8WPF - chains A and H of the 9 polymer chains in the assembly; structure by electron microscopy, 3.00 A resolution.

# Chain A
Protein: DNA polymerase
From: Monkeypox virus
Sequence (1006 residues; numbered 1 to 1006; the number before each row is that of its first residue):
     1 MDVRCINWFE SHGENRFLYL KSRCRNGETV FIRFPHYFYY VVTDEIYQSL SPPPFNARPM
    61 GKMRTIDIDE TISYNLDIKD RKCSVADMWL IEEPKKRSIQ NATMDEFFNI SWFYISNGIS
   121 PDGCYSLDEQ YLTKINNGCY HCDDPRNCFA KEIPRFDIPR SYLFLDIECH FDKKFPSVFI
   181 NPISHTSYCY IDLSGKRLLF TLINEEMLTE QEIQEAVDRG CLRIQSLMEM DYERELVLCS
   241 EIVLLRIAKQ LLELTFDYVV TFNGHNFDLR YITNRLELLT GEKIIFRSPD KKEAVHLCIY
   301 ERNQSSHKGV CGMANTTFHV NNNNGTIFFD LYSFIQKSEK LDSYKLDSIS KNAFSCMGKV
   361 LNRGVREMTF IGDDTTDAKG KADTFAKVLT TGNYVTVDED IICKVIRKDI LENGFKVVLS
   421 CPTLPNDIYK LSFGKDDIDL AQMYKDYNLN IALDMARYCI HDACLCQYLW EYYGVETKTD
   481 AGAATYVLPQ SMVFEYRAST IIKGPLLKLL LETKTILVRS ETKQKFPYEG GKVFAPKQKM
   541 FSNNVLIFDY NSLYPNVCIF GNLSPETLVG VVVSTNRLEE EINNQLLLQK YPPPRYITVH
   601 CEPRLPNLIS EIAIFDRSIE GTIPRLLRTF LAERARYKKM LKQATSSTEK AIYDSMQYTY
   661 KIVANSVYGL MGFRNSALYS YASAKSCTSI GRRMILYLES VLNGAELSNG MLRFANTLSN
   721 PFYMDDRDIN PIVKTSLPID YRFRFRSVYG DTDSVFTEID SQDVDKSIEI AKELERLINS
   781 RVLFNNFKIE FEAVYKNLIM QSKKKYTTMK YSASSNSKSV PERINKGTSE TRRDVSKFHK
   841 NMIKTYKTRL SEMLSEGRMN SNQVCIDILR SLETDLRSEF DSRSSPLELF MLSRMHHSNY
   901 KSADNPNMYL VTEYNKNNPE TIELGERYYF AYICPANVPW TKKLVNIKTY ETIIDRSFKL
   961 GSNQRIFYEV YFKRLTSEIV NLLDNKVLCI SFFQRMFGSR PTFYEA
Ion coordination: Mg2+: Asp549, Tyr550, Asp753 (together with 2',3'-dideoxy-thymidine-5'-triphosphate)
Ligand contacts: 2',3'-dideoxy-thymidine-5'-triphosphate (D3T): Asp549, Tyr550, Asn551, Ser552, Leu553, Tyr554, Arg634, Lys638, Lys661, Ile662, Asn665, Tyr668, Thr752, Asp753

# Chain H
Molecule: Primer DNA
Sequence (35 nucleotides; row label = number of the first residue in the row):
     1 ATTTCGCGGG AGCTATGACC ATGATTACGA ATTGC
Not modelled in the structure: 1-4

# Interface between chain A and chain H
Pairs across the interface (34; chain A residue first):
  Lys340(A) with DT33(H), salt bridge to the phosphate
  Asp751(A) with DG34(H), phosphate contact; DC35(H), sugar contact
  Thr752(A) with DC35(H), sugar contact
  Lys804(A) with DG34(H), hydrogen bond to the base
  Tyr806(A) with DC35(H), hydrogen bond to the phosphate
  Lys826(A) with DG34(H), phosphate contact; DC35(H), salt bridge to the phosphate
  Gly827(A) with DT33(H), phosphate contact; DG34(H), hydrogen bond to the phosphate
  Thr831(A) with DT33(H), phosphate contact; DG34(H), phosphate contact
  Arg832(A) with DA31(H), base contact; DT32(H), hydrogen bond to the base; DT33(H), phosphate contact
  Arg833(A) with DT32(H), hydrogen bond to the phosphate; DT33(H), salt bridge to the phosphate
  Asp834(A) with DT32(H), sugar contact
  Ser893(A) with DT32(H), phosphate contact
  Arg894(A) with DA31(H), phosphate contact; DT32(H), phosphate contact
  Met895(A) with DT32(H), phosphate contact
  His897(A) with DA31(H), salt bridge to the phosphate
  Asn899(A) with DA30(H), phosphate contact
  Tyr900(A) with DA30(H), phosphate contact; DA31(H), hydrogen bond to the phosphate
  Lys901(A) with DG29(H), salt bridge to the phosphate; DA30(H), hydrogen bond to the phosphate
  Asn905(A) with DA30(H), sugar contact
  Asn907(A) with DA30(H), hydrogen bond to the phosphate; DA31(H), hydrogen bond to the phosphate
  Arg927(A) with DT32(H), salt bridge to the phosphate
  Lys943(A) with DG23(H), salt bridge to the phosphate
  Arg1000(A) with DT25(H), salt bridge to the phosphate
Interface residues without a listed pair, chain A (27 interface residues in all): Asp753, Ser754, Asn825, Gly998
Interface residues without a listed pair, chain H (10 interface residues in all): DA24

# Summary
Chain A and chain H form an interface of 27 and 10 residues respectively; the contacts include 9 hydrogen
bonds and 8 salt bridges. Among the polar pairs are Lys804(A)-DG34(H), Arg832(A)-DT32(H) and
Tyr806(A)-DC35(H). Chain A binds 2',3'-dideoxy-thymidine-5'-triphosphate. Asp549(A), Tyr550(A) and Asp753(A)
coordinate Mg2+.
Here chain A is DNA polymerase (Monkeypox virus) and chain H is Primer DNA. Entry 8WPF (Structure of monkeypox
virus polymerase complex F8-A22-E4-H5 with exogenous DNA bearing one abasic site) was determined by electron
microscopy together with 8WPE, 8WPK and 8WPP from the same study.
